Entry 6A5T (electron microscopy, 6.70 A resolution (low resolution: residue-level contacts below are approximate; hydrogen-bond / salt-bridge calls are withheld)); this record covers chains T and a of the 23 polymer chains in the assembly.

# Chain T
Molecule: 198-nt DNA strand
Sequence (198 nucleotides; numbered -72 to 125; the number before each row is that of its first residue; numbers below 1 keep their minus sign (DA-72 is residue -72)):
   -72 ATCAGAATCCCGGTGCCGAGGCCGCTCAATTGGTCGTAGACAGCTCTAGC
   -22 ACCGCTTAAACGCACGTACGCGCTGTCCCCCGCGTTTTAACCGCCAAGGG
    28 GATTACACCCAAGACACCAGGCACGAGACAGAAAAAAACAACGAAAACGG
    78 CCACCACCCAAACACACCAAACACAAGAGCTAATTGACTGACGTAAGC
Disordered / not traced: 54-125

# Chain a
Protein: Histone H3.3
Organism: Homo sapiens
UniProtKB: P84243 (H33_HUMAN); residues 0-135 here correspond to UniProt positions 1-136 (UniProt number = residue number + 1)
Amino-acid sequence (139 residues; each row starts with the number of its first residue; numbers below 1 keep their minus sign (Gly-3 is residue -3)):
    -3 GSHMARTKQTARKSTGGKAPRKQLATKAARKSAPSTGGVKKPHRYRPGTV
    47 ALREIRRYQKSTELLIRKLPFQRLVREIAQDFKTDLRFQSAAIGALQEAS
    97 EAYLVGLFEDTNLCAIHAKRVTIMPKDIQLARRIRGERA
Disordered / not traced: -3 to 37, 135
Differences from the reference sequence: expression tag (-3 to -1)
Swiss-Prot annotation at these positions:
  - site: Ser31 (Interaction with ZMYND11)
  - modified residue: Arg2 (Asymmetric dimethylarginine), Thr3 (Phosphothreonine), Lys4 (Allysine), Gln5 (5-glutamyl dopamine), Thr6 (Phosphothreonine), Arg8 (Citrulline), Lys9 (N6,N6,N6-trimethyllysine), Ser10 (ADP-ribosylserine), Thr11 (Phosphothreonine), Lys14 (N6-(2-hydroxyisobutyryl)lysine), Arg17 (Asymmetric dimethylarginine), Lys18 (N6-(2-hydroxyisobutyryl)lysine), Lys23 (N6-(2-hydroxyisobutyryl)lysine), Arg26 (Citrulline), Lys27 (N6,N6,N6-trimethyllysine), Ser28 (ADP-ribosylserine), Ser31 (Phosphoserine), Lys36 (N6,N6,N6-trimethyllysine), Lys37 (N6-methyllysine), Tyr41 (Phosphotyrosine) and 9 more in UniProt
  - lipidation: Lys18 (N6-decanoyllysine)

# Chain T / chain a interface
Contacting residue pairs (16):
  DG-24(T) with Arg83(a); Phe84(a); Gln85(a)
  DC-23(T) with Arg72(a); Leu82(a); Arg83(a); Phe84(a)
  DA-14(T) with Arg63(a)
  DA-13(T) with Arg63(a)
  DG-7(T) with Arg40(a)
  DA-5(T) with Arg42(a)
  DC-4(T) with Thr118(a)
  DG-3(T) with Arg116(a); Val117(a); Thr118(a)
  DC-2(T) with Arg116(a)
Other interface residues (no listed pair), chain T (10 interface residues in all): DC-8
Other interface residues (no listed pair), chain a (12 interface residues in all): Met120

# In short
10 residues of chain T and 12 residues of chain a are in contact.
Chain T is a 198-nt DNA strand and chain a is Histone H3.3 (Homo sapiens); the structure, RNA polymerase II
elongation complex stalled at SHL(-1) of the nucleosome, was determined by electron microscopy together with
6A5L, 6A5O, 6A5P, 6A5R, 6A5U and 6INQ from the same study.
